Entry 9EBN (electron microscopy, 3.44 A resolution); this record covers chains A and N of the 5 polymer chains in the assembly.

Chain A:
Molecule: Guanine nucleotide-binding protein G(s) subunit alpha isoforms short
From: Homo sapiens
UniProtKB: P63092 (GNAS2_HUMAN); numbering as in UniProt (aligned over 1-394)
Sequence (394 residues; each row starts with the number of its first residue):
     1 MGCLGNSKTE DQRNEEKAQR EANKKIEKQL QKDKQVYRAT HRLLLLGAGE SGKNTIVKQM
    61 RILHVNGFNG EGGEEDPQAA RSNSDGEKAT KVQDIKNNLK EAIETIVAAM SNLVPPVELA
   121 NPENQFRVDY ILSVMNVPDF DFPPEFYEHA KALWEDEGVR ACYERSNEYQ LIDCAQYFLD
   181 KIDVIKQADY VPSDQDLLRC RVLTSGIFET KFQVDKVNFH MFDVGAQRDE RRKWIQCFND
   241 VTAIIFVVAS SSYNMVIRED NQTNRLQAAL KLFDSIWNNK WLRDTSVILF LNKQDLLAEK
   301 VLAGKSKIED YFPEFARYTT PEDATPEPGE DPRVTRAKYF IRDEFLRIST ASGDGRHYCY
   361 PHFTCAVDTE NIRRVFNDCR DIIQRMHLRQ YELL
Disordered / not traced: 1-12, 65-204, 253-263
Differences from the reference sequence: engineered mutation Asn54 (Ser in P63092), Ala226 (Gly in P63092), Ala268 (Glu in P63092), Lys271 (Asn in P63092), Asp274 (Lys in P63092), Lys280 (Arg in P63092), Asp284 (Thr in P63092), Thr285 (Ile in P63092)

Chain N:
Molecule: Nanobody35
From: Lama glama
Notes: antibody fragment or engineered binder
Sequence (128 residues; row label = number of the first residue in the row):
     1 QVQLQESGGG LVQPGGSLRL SCAASGFTFS NYKMNWVRQA PGKGLEWVSD ISQSGASISY
    61 TGSVKGRFTI SRDNAKNTLY LQMNSLKPED TAVYYCARCP APFTRDCFDV TSTTYAYRGQ
   121 GTQVTVSS
Disordered / not traced: 1, 127-128
Cystine bridges: Cys22-Cys96, Cys99-Cys107

How chain A and chain N interact:
Contacting residue pairs - 19 pairs, chain A then chain N:
  Arg228(A) - Thr114(N)
  Asp229(A) - Ser112(N)
  Asp229(A) - Thr113(N)  hydrogen bond (side chain-backbone)
  Glu230(A) - Thr114(N)
  Arg232(A) - Pro100(N)
  Arg232(A) - Phe108(N)
  Gln267(A) - Thr61(N)
  Lys271(A) - Trp47(N)
  Ser275(A) - Asp106(N)
  Ser275(A) - Cys107(N)
  Ser275(A) - Phe108(N)
  Asn278(A) - Arg105(N)
  Asn279(A) - Asp106(N)
  Asn279(A) - Phe108(N)
  Asp310(A) - Ser63(N)
  Tyr311(A) - Gly62(N)
  Tyr311(A) - Ser63(N)
  Pro313(A) - Gly62(N)
  Pro313(A) - Lys65(N)
Interface residues without a listed pair, chain A (16 interface residues in all): Arg231, Ile276, Arg283, Glu314
Interface residues without a listed pair, chain N (16 interface residues in all): Asp109, Tyr115, Tyr117

Overview:
The chain A/chain N interface involves 16 residues from each chain, with 1 hydrogen bond. The hydrogen-bonded
pair is Asp229(A)-Thr113(N).
Here chain A is Guanine nucleotide-binding protein G(s) subunit alpha isoforms short (Homo sapiens) and chain
N is Nanobody35 (Lama glama). Entry 9EBN (Peptide 1 (GLP-1 (Aib16, ACPC18)) bound to GLP-1R/Gs complex) was
determined by electron microscopy, deposited together with 9EBO and 9EBQ.
